1IT7 - chains A and B; structure by X-ray diffraction, 2.30 A resolution.

Chain A (and B):
Name: Archaeosine tRNA-guanine transglycosylase
Organism: Pyrococcus horikoshii
Notes: EC 2.4.2.29; chain B of this document is another copy of the same molecule, construct and numbering; everything in this record applies to it too
Reference sequence: O58843 (O58843_PYRHO); residues 1-582 here = UniProt positions 1-582
Chain sequence (582 residues; numbered 1 to 582; the number before each row is that of its first residue):
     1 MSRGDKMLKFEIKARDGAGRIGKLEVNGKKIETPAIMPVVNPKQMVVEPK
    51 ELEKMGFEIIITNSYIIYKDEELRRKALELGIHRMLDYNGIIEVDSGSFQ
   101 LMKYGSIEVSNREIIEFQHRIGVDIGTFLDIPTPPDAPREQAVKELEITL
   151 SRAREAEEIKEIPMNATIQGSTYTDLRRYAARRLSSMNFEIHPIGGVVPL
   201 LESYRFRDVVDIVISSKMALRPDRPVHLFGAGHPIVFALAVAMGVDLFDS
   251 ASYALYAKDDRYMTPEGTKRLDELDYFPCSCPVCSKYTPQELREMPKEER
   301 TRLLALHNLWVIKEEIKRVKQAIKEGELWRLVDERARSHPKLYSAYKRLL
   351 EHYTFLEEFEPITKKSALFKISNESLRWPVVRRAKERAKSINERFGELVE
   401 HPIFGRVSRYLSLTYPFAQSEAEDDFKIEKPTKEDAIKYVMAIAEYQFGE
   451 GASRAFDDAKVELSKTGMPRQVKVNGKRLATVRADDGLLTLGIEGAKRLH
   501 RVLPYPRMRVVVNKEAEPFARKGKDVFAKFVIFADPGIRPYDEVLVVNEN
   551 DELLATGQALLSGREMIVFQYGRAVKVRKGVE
Disordered / not traced: 1-5
Metal / ion sites: Zn2+: C279, C281, C284, H307; Mg2+: A528, M566, I567, F569
Ligand contacts: guanine (GUN): D95, S96, S98, F99, T127, D130, P132, T167, Q169, G195, G196, V198, F229
Curated features (UniProtKB/Swiss-Prot):
  - active site: D95 (Nucleophile)
  - binding site (substrate): D130, G196
  - binding site (Zn(2+)): C279, C281, C284
  - mutagenesis: D95 (D95A: Abolishes the transferase activity), S96 (S96A: Weak decrease in transferase activity)

Interface between chain A and chain B:
Contacting residue pairs (103):
  I21(A) - Y276(B)
  E32(A) - Y276(B)  hydrogen bond
  E266(A) - R330(B)
  E266(A) - E334(B)
  K269(A) - E325(B)  salt bridge
  E273(A) - Q321(B)  hydrogen bond (backbone-side chain)
  L274(A) - Q321(B)
  D275(A) - Q321(B)  hydrogen bond (backbone-side chain)
  D275(A) - K324(B)
  Y276(A) - I21(B)
  Y276(A) - E32(B)  hydrogen bond
  Y276(A) - K317(B)
  Y276(A) - K320(B)
  Y276(A) - Q321(B)  hydrogen bond (backbone-side chain)
  F277(A) - K317(B)  hydrogen bond (backbone-side chain)
  P278(A) - E314(B)
  P278(A) - R318(B)  hydrogen bond (backbone-side chain)
  C279(A) - E314(B)
  C279(A) - K317(B)  hydrogen bond (backbone-side chain)
  S280(A) - S280(B)
  S280(A) - C281(B)
  S280(A) - P282(B)
  S280(A) - W310(B)
  S280(A) - E314(B)  hydrogen bond
  C281(A) - S280(B)
  P282(A) - S280(B)
  C284(A) - K317(B)
  S285(A) - W310(B)
  W310(A) - S280(B)
  W310(A) - S285(B)
  E314(A) - P278(B)
  E314(A) - C279(B)
  E314(A) - S280(B)  hydrogen bond
  K317(A) - Y276(B)
  K317(A) - F277(B)  hydrogen bond (side chain-backbone)
  K317(A) - C279(B)  hydrogen bond (side chain-backbone)
  R318(A) - P278(B)  hydrogen bond (side chain-backbone)
  K320(A) - Y276(B)
  Q321(A) - E273(B)  hydrogen bond (side chain-backbone)
  Q321(A) - L274(B)
  Q321(A) - D275(B)  hydrogen bond (side chain-backbone)
  Q321(A) - Y276(B)  hydrogen bond (side chain-backbone)
  K324(A) - D275(B)  salt bridge
  E325(A) - K269(B)  salt bridge
  E325(A) - E273(B)
  R330(A) - E266(B)
  R330(A) - R337(B)  hydrogen bond (side chain-backbone)
  R330(A) - S338(B)
  D333(A) - R337(B)
  E334(A) - E266(B)
  E334(A) - E334(B)
  E334(A) - R335(B)  salt bridge
  R335(A) - E334(B)  salt bridge
  R337(A) - R330(B)  hydrogen bond (backbone-side chain)
  R337(A) - D333(B)
  R337(A) - R337(B)
  R337(A) - I371(B)  hydrogen bond (side chain-backbone)
  R337(A) - S372(B)
  S338(A) - R330(B)
  H339(A) - I371(B)
  H339(A) - E421(B)  salt bridge
  P340(A) - F369(B)  hydrophobic
  P340(A) - K370(B)
  P340(A) - I371(B)
  P340(A) - E421(B)
  P340(A) - A422(B)
  K341(A) - E421(B)  salt bridge
  K341(A) - A422(B)  hydrogen bond (side chain-backbone)
  K341(A) - E423(B)
  K341(A) - D424(B)
  K341(A) - D425(B)  salt bridge
  Y343(A) - K370(B)
  Y343(A) - I371(B)
  Y343(A) - S372(B)
  Y343(A) - N373(B)
  Y343(A) - E423(B)
  S344(A) - E423(B)
  K347(A) - E423(B)  salt bridge
  F369(A) - S338(B)
  F369(A) - H339(B)
  F369(A) - P340(B)  hydrophobic
  K370(A) - P340(B)
  K370(A) - Y343(B)
  I371(A) - R337(B)  hydrogen bond (backbone-side chain)
  I371(A) - H339(B)
  I371(A) - P340(B)
  I371(A) - Y343(B)
  S372(A) - R337(B)
  S372(A) - Y343(B)
  N373(A) - Y343(B)
  N373(A) - N373(B)
  N373(A) - E374(B)
  E421(A) - H339(B)  salt bridge
  E421(A) - P340(B)
  E421(A) - K341(B)  salt bridge
  A422(A) - P340(B)
  A422(A) - K341(B)  hydrogen bond (backbone-side chain)
  E423(A) - K341(B)
  E423(A) - Y343(B)
  E423(A) - S344(B)
  E423(A) - K347(B)  salt bridge
  D424(A) - R207(B)  salt bridge
  D425(A) - K341(B)  salt bridge
Interface residues without a listed pair, chain A (47 interface residues in all): R207
Interface residues without a listed pair, chain B (49 interface residues in all): C284, A336

Summary:
Chain A and chain B form an interface of 47 and 49 residues respectively, with 22 hydrogen bonds and 14 salt
bridges. Polar pairs include K269(A)-E325(B), K324(A)-D275(B) and E334(A)-R335(B). Chain A binds guanine.
Chain A and chain B are both Archaeosine tRNA-guanine transglycosylase (Pyrococcus horikoshii); the structure,
Crystal structure of archaeosine tRNA-guanine transglycosylase complexed with guanine, was determined by X-ray
diffraction (same publication as 1IT8).
